PDB entry 8EZB | electron microscopy, 8.90 A resolution (very low resolution: no residue pairs are listed; an interface is given only as per-side residue counts) | chains J and K of the 20 polymer chains in the assembly

== Chain J ==
Molecule: X-ray repair cross-complementing protein 6
Organism: Homo sapiens
Notes: EC 3.6.4.-, 4.2.99.-
UniProt: P12956 (XRCC6_HUMAN); residues 1-609 here = UniProt positions 1-609
Sequence (609 residues; each row starts with the number of its first residue):
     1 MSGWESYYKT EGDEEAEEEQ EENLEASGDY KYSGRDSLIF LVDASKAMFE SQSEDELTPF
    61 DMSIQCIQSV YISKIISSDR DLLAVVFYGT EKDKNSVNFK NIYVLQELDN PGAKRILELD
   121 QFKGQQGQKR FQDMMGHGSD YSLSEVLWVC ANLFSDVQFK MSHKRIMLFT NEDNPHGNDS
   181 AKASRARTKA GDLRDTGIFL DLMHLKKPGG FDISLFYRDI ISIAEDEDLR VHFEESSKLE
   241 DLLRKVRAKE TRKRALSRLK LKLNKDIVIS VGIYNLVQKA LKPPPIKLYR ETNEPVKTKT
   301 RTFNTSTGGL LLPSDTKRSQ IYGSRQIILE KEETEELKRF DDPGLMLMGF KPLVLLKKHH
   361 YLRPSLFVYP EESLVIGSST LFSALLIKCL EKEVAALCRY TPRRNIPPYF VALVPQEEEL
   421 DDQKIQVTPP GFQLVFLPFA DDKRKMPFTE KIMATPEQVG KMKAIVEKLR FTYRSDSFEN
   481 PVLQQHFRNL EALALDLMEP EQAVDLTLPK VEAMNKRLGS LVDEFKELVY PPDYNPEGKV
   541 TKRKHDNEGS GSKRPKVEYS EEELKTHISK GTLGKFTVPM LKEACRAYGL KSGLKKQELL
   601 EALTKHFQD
Not modelled in the structure: 1-29, 223-230, 535-609
UniProt features mapped onto this chain:
  - region: Val-578 to Glu-583 (Interaction with BAX)
  - active site: Lys-31 (Schiff-base intermediate with DNA)
  - modified residue: Ser-2 (N-acetylserine), Ser-6 (Phosphoserine), Ser-27 (Phosphoserine), Lys-31 (N6-acetyllysine), Ser-51 (Phosphoserine), Ser-306 (Phosphoserine), Lys-317 (N6-acetyllysine), Lys-331 (N6-acetyllysine), Lys-338 (N6-acetyllysine), Thr-455 (Phosphothreonine), Lys-461 (N6-acetyllysine), Ser-477 (Phosphoserine), Ser-520 (Phosphoserine), Lys-539 (N6-acetyllysine), Lys-542 (N6-acetyllysine), Lys-544 (N6-acetyllysine), Ser-550 (Phosphoserine), Lys-553 (N6-acetyllysine), Lys-556 (N6-acetyllysine), Ser-560 (Phosphoserine) and 1 more in UniProt
  - cross-link (Glycyl lysine isopeptide (Lys-Gly)): Lys-287 (interchain with G-Cter in SUMO2), Lys-317 (interchain with G-Cter in SUMO2), Lys-556 (interchain with G-Cter in SUMO2)

== Chain K ==
Molecule: X-ray repair cross-complementing protein 5
Organism: Homo sapiens
Notes: EC 3.6.4.-
UniProt: P13010 (XRCC5_HUMAN); numbering as in UniProt (aligned over 1-732)
Sequence (732 residues; each row starts with the number of its first residue):
     1 MVRSGNKAAV VLCMDVGFTM SNSIPGIESP FEQAKKVITM FVQRQVFAEN KDEIALVLFG
    61 TDGTDNPLSG GDQYQNITVH RHLMLPDFDL LEDIESKIQP GSQQADFLDA LIVSMDVIQH
   121 ETIGKKFEKR HIEIFTDLSS RFSKSQLDII IHSLKKCDIS LQFFLPFSLG KEDGSGDRGD
   181 GPFRLGGHGP SFPLKGITEQ QKEGLEIVKM VMISLEGEDG LDEIYSFSES LRKLCVFKKI
   241 ERHSIHWPCR LTIGSNLSIR IAAYKSILQE RVKKTWTVVD AKTLKKEDIQ KETVYCLNDD
   301 DETEVLKEDI IQGFRYGSDI VPFSKVDEEQ MKYKSEGKCF SVLGFCKSSQ VQRRFFMGNQ
   361 VLKVFAARDD EAAAVALSSL IHALDDLDMV AIVRYAYDKR ANPQVGVAFP HIKHNYECLV
   421 YVQLPFMEDL RQYMFSSLKN SKKYAPTEAQ LNAVDALIDS MSLAKKDEKT DTLEDLFPTT
   481 KIPNPRFQRL FQCLLHRALH PREPLPPIQQ HIWNMLNPPA EVTTKSQIPL SKIKTLFPLI
   541 EAKKKDQVTA QEIFQDNHED GPTAKKLKTE QGGAHFSVSS LAEGSVTSVG SVNPAENFRV
   601 LVKQKKASFE EASNQLINHI EQFLDTNETP YFMKSIDCIR AFREEAIKFS EEQRFNNFLK
   661 ALQEKVEIKQ LNHFWEIVVQ DGITLITKEE ASGSSVTAEE AKKFLAPKDK PSGDTAAVFE
   721 EGGDVDDLLD MI
Not modelled in the structure: 1-5, 171-195, 555-732
UniProt features mapped onto this chain:
  - region: Leu-138 to Leu-165 (Leucine-zipper)
  - motif: Glu-720 to Leu-728 (EEXXXDL motif)
  - modified residue: Lys-144 (N6-acetyllysine), Ser-255 (Phosphoserine), Ser-258 (Phosphoserine), Lys-265 (N6-acetyllysine), Ser-318 (Phosphoserine), Lys-332 (N6-acetyllysine), Thr-535 (Phosphothreonine), Ser-577 (Phosphoserine), Ser-579 (Phosphoserine), Ser-580 (Phosphoserine), Lys-660 (N6-acetyllysine), Lys-665 (N6-acetyllysine), Thr-715 (Phosphothreonine)
  - cross-link (Glycyl lysine isopeptide (Lys-Gly)): Lys-195 (interchain with G-Cter in SUMO2), Lys-532 (interchain with G-Cter in SUMO2), Lys-534 (interchain with G-Cter in SUMO2), Lys-566 (interchain with G-Cter in SUMO2), Lys-568 (interchain with G-Cter in SUMO2), Lys-669 (interchain with G-Cter in SUMO2), Lys-688 (interchain with G-Cter in SUMO2)

== How chain J and chain K interact ==
At this resolution (9 A) residue pairs are not listed: 177 residues of chain J and 174 of chain K lie at the interface.

== Overview ==
Chain J and chain K form an interface of 177 and 174 residues respectively. Curated annotation (UniProt) lists
active-site residue Lys-31(J) on chain J.
Here chain J is X-ray repair cross-complementing protein 6 and chain K is X-ray repair cross-complementing
protein 5, both from Homo sapiens. Entry 8EZB (NHEJ Long-range complex with ATP) was determined by electron
microscopy (same publication as 8EZ9 and 8EZA).
